Entry 7B24 (X-ray diffraction, 2.05 A resolution); this record covers chains A and F of the 8 polymer chains in the assembly.

Chain A:
Name: DtxR family iron (Metal) dependent repressor
From: Saccharopolyspora erythraea (strain ATCC 11635 / DSM 40517 / JCM 4748 / NBRC 13426 / NCIMB 8594 / NRRL 2338)
Reference sequence: A0A2A9J1W2 (A0A2A9J1W2_SACEN); numbering as in UniProt (aligned over 1-231)
Sequence (233 residues; row label = number of the first residue in the row; numbers below 1 keep their minus sign (Gly-1 is residue -1)):
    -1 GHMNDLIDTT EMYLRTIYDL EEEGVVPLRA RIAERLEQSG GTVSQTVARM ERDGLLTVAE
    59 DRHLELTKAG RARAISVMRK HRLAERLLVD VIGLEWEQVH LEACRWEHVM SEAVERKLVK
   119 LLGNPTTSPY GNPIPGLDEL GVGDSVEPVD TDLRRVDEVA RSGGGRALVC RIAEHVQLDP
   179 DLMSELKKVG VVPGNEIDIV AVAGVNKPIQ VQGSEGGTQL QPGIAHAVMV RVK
Disordered / not traced: -1 to 1, 144-231
Differences from the reference sequence: expression tag (-1 to 0); engineered mutation Gly39 (Pro in A0A2A9J1W2)
Ion coordination: Co2+ site 1: Met10, Cys102, Glu105, His106; Co2+ site 2: His79, Glu83, His98 (shared with 2 residues of chain dd)

Chain F:
Molecule: consensus DNA-binding sequence
Sequence (30 nucleotides; numbered 1 to 30; the number before each row is that of its first residue):
     1 CGTACTTAGG TTAGGCTAAC CTAAGTCACG
Disordered / not traced: 30

Interface between chain A and chain F:
Pairs across the interface (14):
  Leu4(A) - DC20(F)  phosphate contact
  Thr7(A) - DA19(F)  sugar contact
  Thr7(A) - DC20(F)  hydrogen bond to the phosphate
  Glu35(A) - DC21(F)  phosphate contact
  Gln36(A) - DC20(F)  hydrogen bond to the phosphate
  Gln36(A) - DC21(F)  phosphate contact
  Ser37(A) - DC21(F)  hydrogen bond to the phosphate
  Ser37(A) - DT22(F)  base contact
  Thr40(A) - DC20(F)  base contact
  Thr40(A) - DC21(F)  hydrogen bond to the phosphate
  Gln43(A) - DC20(F)  hydrogen bond to the base
  Arg47(A) - DA18(F)  phosphate contact
  Arg47(A) - DA19(F)  salt bridge to the phosphate
  Arg50(A) - DA18(F)  salt bridge to the phosphate
Interface residues without a listed pair, chain A (10 interface residues in all): Thr8

Summary:
10 residues of chain A face 5 of chain F across their interface; the contacts include 5 hydrogen bonds and 2
salt bridges. Polar contacts include Gln43(A)-DC20(F), Thr7(A)-DC20(F) and Gln36(A)-DC20(F). The Co2+ site 1
is built by Met10(A), Cys102(A), Glu105(A) and His106(A).
Chain A is DtxR family iron (Metal) dependent repressor (Saccharopolyspora erythraea (strain ATCC 11635 / DSM
40517 / JCM 4748 / NBRC 13426 / NCIMB 8594 / NRRL 2338)) and chain F is consensus DNA-binding sequence; the
structure, DtxR-like iron-dependent regulator IdeR (P39G variant) complexed with cobalt and its consensus
DNA-binding sequence, was determined by X-ray diffraction, deposited together with 7B1V, 7B1Y, 7B20, 7B23 and
7B25.
